6O9Z - chains E and G of the 12 polymer chains in the assembly; structure by electron microscopy, 3.03 A resolution.

== Chain E ==
Name: Translation initiation factor eIF-2B subunit delta
Organism: Homo sapiens
UniProt: Q9UI10 (EI2BD_HUMAN); residues 1-523 here = UniProt positions 1-523
Amino-acid sequence (523 residues; numbered 1 to 523; the number before each row is that of its first residue):
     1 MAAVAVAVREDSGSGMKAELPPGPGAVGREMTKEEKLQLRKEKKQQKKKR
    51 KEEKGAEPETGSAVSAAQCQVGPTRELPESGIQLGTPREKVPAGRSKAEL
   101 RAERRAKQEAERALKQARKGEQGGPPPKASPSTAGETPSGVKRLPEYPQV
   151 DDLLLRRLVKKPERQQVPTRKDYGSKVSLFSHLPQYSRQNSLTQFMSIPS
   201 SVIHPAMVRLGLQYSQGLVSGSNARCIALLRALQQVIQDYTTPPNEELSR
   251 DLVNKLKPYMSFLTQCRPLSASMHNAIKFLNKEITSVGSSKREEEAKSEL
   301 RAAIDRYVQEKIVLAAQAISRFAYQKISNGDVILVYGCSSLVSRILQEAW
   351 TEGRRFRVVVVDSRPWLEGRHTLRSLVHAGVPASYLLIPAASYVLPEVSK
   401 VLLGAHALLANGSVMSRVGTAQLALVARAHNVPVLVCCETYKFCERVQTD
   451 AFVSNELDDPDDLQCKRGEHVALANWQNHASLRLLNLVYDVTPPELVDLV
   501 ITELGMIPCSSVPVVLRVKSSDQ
Disordered / not traced: 1-165, 519-523
UniProt features mapped onto this chain:
  - region: Arg170 to Leu179 (May bind the chemical integrated stress response (ISR) inhibitor ISRIB)
  - modified residue: Ala2 (N-acetylalanine), Ser12 (Phosphoserine), Thr86 (Phosphothreonine), Ser130 (Phosphoserine)
  - natural variant: Arg209 (R209Q: In VWM4), Ala228 (A228V: In VWM4), Leu269 (L269R: In VWM4), Arg357 (R357Q: In VWM4), Arg374 (R374C: In VWM4), Cys465 (C465R: In VWM4), Tyr489 (Y489H: In VWM4)
From the paper describing this entry:
  - mutagenesis - R250A (kobs=0.013min-1), R250E (kobs=0.023min-1): unchanged catalytic activity on dissociated tetramers
  - mutagenesis - R250A (kobs=0.012min-1), R250E (kobs=0.017min-1): decreased catalytic activity on ISRIB-stabilized eIF2B octamer

== Chain G ==
Name: Translation initiation factor eIF-2B subunit alpha
Organism: Homo sapiens
UniProt: Q14232 (EI2BA_HUMAN); numbering as in UniProt (aligned over 1-305)
Amino-acid sequence (305 residues; each row starts with the number of its first residue):
     1 MDDKELIEYFKSQMKEDPDMASAVAAIRTLLEFLKRDKGETIQGLRANLT
    51 SAIETLCGVDSSVAVSSGGELFLRFISLASLEYSDYSKCKKIMIERGELF
   101 LRRISLSRNKIADLCHTFIKDGATILTHAYSRVVLRVLEAAVAAKKRFSV
   151 YVTESQPDLSGKKMAKALCHLNVPVTVVLDAAVGYIMEKADLVIVGAEGV
   201 VENGGIINKIGTNQMAVCAKAQNKPFYVVAESFKFVRLFPLNQQDVPDKF
   251 KYKADTLKVAQTGQDLKEEHPWVDYTAPSLITLLFTDLGVLTPSAVSDEL
   301 IKLYL
Disordered / not traced: 253-267

== How chain E and chain G interact ==
Contacting residue pairs (14):
  Lys326(E) with Phe239(G), hydrogen bond (side chain-backbone); Leu241(G); Asp245(G), salt bridge
  Pro433(E) with Leu241(G), hydrophobic
  Asp498(E) with Phe239(G); Leu241(G)
  Leu499(E) with Phe239(G), hydrophobic; Leu241(G), hydrophobic
  Met506(E) with Glu202(G)
  Pro508(E) with Asn203(G); Phe239(G); Ser297(G)
  Ser511(E) with Ser294(G), hydrogen bond (side chain-backbone); Ser297(G)
Interface residues without a listed pair, chain E (11 interface residues in all): Ile507, Ser510, Val514, Val515
Interface residues without a listed pair, chain G (9 interface residues in all): Asp298, Ile301
Interface features reported in the paper:
  - interface residues, chain E: Met506(E), Pro508(E) (citing earlier work)
  - interface residues, chain G: Phe239(G) (citing earlier work)

== Overview ==
Chain E and chain G form an interface of 11 and 9 residues respectively; the contacts include 2 hydrogen bonds
and 1 salt bridge. Polar pairs include Lys326(E)-Asp245(G), Lys326(E)-Phe239(G) and Ser511(E)-Ser294(G). From
the paper: R250A and R250E of chain E reduce catalytic activity on ISRIB-stabilized eIF2B octamer; interface
residues Met506(E), Pro508(E) and Phe239(G).
Chain E is Translation initiation factor eIF-2B subunit delta and chain G is Translation initiation factor
eIF-2B subunit alpha, both from Homo sapiens; the structure, Electron cryo-microscopy of the eukaryotic
translation initiation factor 2B bound to eukaryotic translation initiation factor 2 ..., was determined by
electron microscopy, deposited together with 6O81 and 6O85.
